2W0C - chains J and L of the 16 polymer chains in the assembly; structure by X-ray diffraction, 7.00 A resolution (low resolution: residue-level contacts below are approximate; hydrogen-bond / salt-bridge calls are withheld).

Chain J:
Name: Major capsid protein P2
From: Pseudoalteromonas phage PM2
Reference sequence: P15794 (CAPSD_BPPM2); residues 1-269 here = UniProt positions 1-269
Chain sequence (269 residues; numbered 1 to 269; the number before each row is that of its first residue):
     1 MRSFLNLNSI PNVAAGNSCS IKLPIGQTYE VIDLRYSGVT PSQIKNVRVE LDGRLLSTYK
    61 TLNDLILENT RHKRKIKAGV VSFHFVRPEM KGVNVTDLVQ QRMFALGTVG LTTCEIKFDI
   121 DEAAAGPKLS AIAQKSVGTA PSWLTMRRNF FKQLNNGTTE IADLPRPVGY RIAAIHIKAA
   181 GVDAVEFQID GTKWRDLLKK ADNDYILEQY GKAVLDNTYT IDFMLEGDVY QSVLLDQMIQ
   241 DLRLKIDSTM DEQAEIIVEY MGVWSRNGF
Ion coordination: Ca2+: Met103, Ala105, Pro141, Trp143

Chain L:
Name: Protein 2
From: Pseudoalteromonas phage PM2
Reference sequence: Q9XJR3 (SPIKE_BPPM2); residues 1-335 here = UniProt positions 1-335
Chain sequence (335 residues; row label = number of the first residue in the row):
     1 MIVKKKLAAG EFAETFKNGN NITIIKAVGE LVLRAYGADG GEGLRTIVRQ GVSIKGMNYT
    61 SVMLHTEYAQ EIEYWVGDLD YSFQEQTTKS RDVNSFQIPL RDGVRELLPE DASRNRASIK
   121 SPVDIWIGGE NMTALNGIVD GGRKFEAGQE FQINTFGSVN YWVSDEEIRV FKEYSARAKY
   181 AQNEGRTALE ANNVPFFDID VPPELDGVPF SLKARVRHKS KGVDGLGDYT SISVKPAFYI
   241 TEGDETTDTL IKYTSYGSTG SHSGYDFDDN TLDVMVTLSA GVHRVFPVET ELDYDAVQEV
   301 QHDWYDESFT TFIEVYSDDP LLTVKGYAQI LMERT
Ion coordination: Ca2+: Ser231, Asp293, Asp295

Interface between chain J and chain L:
Residue-residue contacts (7; chain J residue first):
  Asn46(J) - Arg45(L)
  Thr58(J) - Arg45(L)
  Lys60(J) - Arg45(L)
  Asn149(J) - Arg45(L)
  Phe151(J) - Glu11(L)
  Phe151(J) - His65(L)
  Gln253(J) - Glu11(L)
Also at the interface, not in a pair above, chain J (10 interface residues in all): Arg54, Tyr59, Lys152, Gln153
Also at the interface, not in a pair above, chain L (6 interface residues in all): Phe12, Glu42, Met63

In short:
10 residues of chain J face 6 of chain L across their interface. The Ca2+ site is built by Met103(J),
Ala105(J), Pro141(J) and Trp143(J).
Here chain J is Major capsid protein P2 and chain L is Protein 2, both from Pseudoalteromonas phage PM2. Entry
2W0C (X-ray structure of the entire lipid-containing bacteriophage PM2) was determined by X-ray diffraction,
deposited together with 2VVD, 2VVE and 2VVF.
